5U0A - chains E and M of the 14 polymer chains in the assembly; structure by electron microscopy, 3.30 A resolution.

# Chain E
Name: CRISPR-associated protein, Cse4 family
Organism: Thermobifida fusca (strain YX)
UniProtKB: Q47PJ3 (Q47PJ3_THEFY); residues 1-373 here = UniProt positions 1-373
Chain sequence (373 residues; each row starts with the number of its first residue):
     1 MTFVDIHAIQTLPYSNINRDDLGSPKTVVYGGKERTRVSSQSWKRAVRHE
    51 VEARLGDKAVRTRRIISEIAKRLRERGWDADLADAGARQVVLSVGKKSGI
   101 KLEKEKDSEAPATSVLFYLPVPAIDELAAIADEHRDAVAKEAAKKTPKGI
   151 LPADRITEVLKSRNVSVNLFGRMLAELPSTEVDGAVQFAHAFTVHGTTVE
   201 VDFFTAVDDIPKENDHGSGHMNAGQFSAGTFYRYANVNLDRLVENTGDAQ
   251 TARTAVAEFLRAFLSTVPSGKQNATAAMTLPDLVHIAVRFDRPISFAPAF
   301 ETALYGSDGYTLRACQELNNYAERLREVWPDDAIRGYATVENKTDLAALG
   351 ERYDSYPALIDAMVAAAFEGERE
Unresolved in the structure: 1, 369-373
Reported in the primary citation:
  - binding site for Target Strand (chain M): Lys-101 to Lys-106

# Chain M
Molecule: Target Strand
Sequence (50 nucleotides; row label = number of the first residue in the row):
    16 GCCTGGCGACAGCCCACATGGCATTCCACTTATCACTGGCTTCGTCCGCG

# How chain E and chain M interact
Residue-residue contacts (22):
  Arg-63(E) / DC30(M)  hydrogen bond to the phosphate
  Arg-63(E) / DA31(M)  salt bridge to the phosphate
  Lys-96(E) / DT34(M)  phosphate contact
  Lys-97(E) / DT34(M)  salt bridge to the phosphate
  Lys-101(E) / DA33(M)  hydrogen bond to the phosphate
  Lys-101(E) / DT34(M)  salt bridge to the phosphate
  Glu-103(E) / DA31(M)  phosphate contact
  Ser-114(E) / DC32(M)  sugar contact
  Met-173(E) / DA33(M)  base contact
  Ala-175(E) / DA33(M)  sugar contact
  Glu-176(E) / DA33(M)  sugar contact
  Asp-215(E) / DG23(M)  hydrogen bond to the base
  His-216(E) / DG23(M)  base contact
  Gly-217(E) / DG23(M)  base contact
  Ser-218(E) / DG23(M)  base contact
  Ser-218(E) / DA24(M)  hydrogen bond to the base
  Gly-219(E) / DC25(M)  sugar contact
  His-220(E) / DC25(M)  hydrogen bond to the phosphate
  His-220(E) / DA26(M)  hydrogen bond to the base
  Met-221(E) / DA24(M)  base contact
  Met-221(E) / DC25(M)  base contact
  Asn-222(E) / DA26(M)  hydrogen bond to the base
Other interface residues (no listed pair), chain E (20 interface residues in all): Lys-106, Val-115, Phe-204
Other interface residues (no listed pair), chain M (10 interface residues in all): DG35

# Overview
Chain E and chain M form an interface of 20 and 10 residues respectively, with 7 hydrogen bonds and 3 salt
bridges. Polar pairs include Asp-215(E)/DG23(M), Ser-218(E)/DA24(M) and His-220(E)/DA26(M). The paper reports
a binding site for Target Strand (chain M) at Lys-101(E).
Chain E is CRISPR-associated protein, Cse4 family (Thermobifida fusca (strain YX)) and chain M is Target
Strand; the structure, CRISPR RNA-guided surveillance complex, was determined by electron microscopy (same
publication as 5U07).
